3TA8 - chain A; structure by X-ray diffraction, 2.50 A resolution.

# Chain A
Name: Neutrophil-activating protein
Organism: Helicobacter pylori
UniProt: G1UIZ3 (G1UIZ3_HELPX); numbering as in UniProt (aligned over 1-144)
Sequence (164 residues; row label = number of the first residue in the row; numbers below 1 keep their minus sign (Met-19 is residue -19)):
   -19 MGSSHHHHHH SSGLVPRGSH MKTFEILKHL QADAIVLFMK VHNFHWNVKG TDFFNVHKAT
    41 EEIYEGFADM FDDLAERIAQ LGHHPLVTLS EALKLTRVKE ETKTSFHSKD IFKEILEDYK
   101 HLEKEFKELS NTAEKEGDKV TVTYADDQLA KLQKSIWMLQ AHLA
Disordered / not traced: -19 to 0
Sequence notes: expression tag (-19 to 0)
Ion coordination: Fe ion near His25 (its only coordinating residue here)

# Summary
Chain A is Neutrophil-activating protein (Helicobacter pylori); the structure, Crystal structure HP-NAP from
strain YS39 iron loaded (cocrystallization 5mM), was determined by X-ray diffraction together with 3T9J from
the same study.
